Entry 7WPF (electron microscopy, 2.92 A resolution); this record covers chains A and C of the 12 polymer chains in the assembly.

[Chain A (and C)]
Protein: Spike glycoprotein
From: Severe acute respiratory syndrome coronavirus 2
Notes: chain C of this document is another copy of the same molecule, construct and numbering; everything in this record applies to it too
Reference sequence: P0DTC2 (SPIKE_SARS2); residue numbers follow UniProt; this construct covers 1-68, 71-142, 146-210, 215-1208
Amino-acid sequence (1205 residues; row label = number of the first residue in the row; note: 9 numbers in that range are skipped by the numbering (no residue carries them; nothing is unmodelled there); a row labelled like 210A-210F holds insertion residues (210A, then the next letters in order)):
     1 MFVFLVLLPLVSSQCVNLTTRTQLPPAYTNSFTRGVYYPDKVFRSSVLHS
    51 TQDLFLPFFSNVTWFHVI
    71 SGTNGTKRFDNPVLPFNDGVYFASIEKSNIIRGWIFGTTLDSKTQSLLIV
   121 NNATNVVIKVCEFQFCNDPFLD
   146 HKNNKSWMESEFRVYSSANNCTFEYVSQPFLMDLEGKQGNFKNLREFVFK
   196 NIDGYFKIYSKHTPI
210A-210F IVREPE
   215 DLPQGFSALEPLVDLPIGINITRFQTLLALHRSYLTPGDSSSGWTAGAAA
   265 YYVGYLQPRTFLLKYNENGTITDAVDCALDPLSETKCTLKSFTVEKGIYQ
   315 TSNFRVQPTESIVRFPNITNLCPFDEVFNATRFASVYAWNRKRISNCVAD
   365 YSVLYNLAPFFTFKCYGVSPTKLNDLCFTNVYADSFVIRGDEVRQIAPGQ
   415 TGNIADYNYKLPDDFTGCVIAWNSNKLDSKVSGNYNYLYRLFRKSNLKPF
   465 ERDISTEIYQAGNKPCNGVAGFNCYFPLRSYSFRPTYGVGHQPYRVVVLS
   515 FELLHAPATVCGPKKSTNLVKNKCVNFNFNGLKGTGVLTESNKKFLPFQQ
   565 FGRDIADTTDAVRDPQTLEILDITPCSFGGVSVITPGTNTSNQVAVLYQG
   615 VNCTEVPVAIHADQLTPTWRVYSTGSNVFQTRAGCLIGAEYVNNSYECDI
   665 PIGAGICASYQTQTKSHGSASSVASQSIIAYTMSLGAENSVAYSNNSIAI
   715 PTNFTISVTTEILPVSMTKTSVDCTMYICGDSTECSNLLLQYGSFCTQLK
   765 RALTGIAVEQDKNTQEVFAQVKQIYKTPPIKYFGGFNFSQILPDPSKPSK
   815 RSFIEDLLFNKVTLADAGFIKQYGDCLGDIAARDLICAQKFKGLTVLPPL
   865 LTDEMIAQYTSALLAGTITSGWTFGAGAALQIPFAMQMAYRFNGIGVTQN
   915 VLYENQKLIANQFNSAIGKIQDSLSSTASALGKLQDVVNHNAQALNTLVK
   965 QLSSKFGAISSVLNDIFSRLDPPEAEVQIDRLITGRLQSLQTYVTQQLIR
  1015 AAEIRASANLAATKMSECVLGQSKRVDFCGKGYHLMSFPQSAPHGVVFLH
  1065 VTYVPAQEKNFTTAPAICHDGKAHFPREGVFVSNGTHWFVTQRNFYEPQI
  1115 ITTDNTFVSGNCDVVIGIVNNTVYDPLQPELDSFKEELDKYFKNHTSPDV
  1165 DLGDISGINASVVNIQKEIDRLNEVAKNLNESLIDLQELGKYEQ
Not modelled in the structure: 1-26, 71-79, 146-156, 177-186, 210A-210F, 621-639, 677-689, 829-853, 1147-1208 (chain C: 1-26, 71-79, 146-156, 177-186, 210A-210F, 621-640, 677-689, 829-854, 1147-1208)
Differences from the reference sequence: variant Val67 (Ala in P0DTC2), Ile95 (Thr in P0DTC2), Asp142 (Gly in P0DTC2), Ile210A (Leu212 in P0DTC2), Asp339 (Gly in P0DTC2), Leu371 (Ser in P0DTC2), Pro373 (Ser in P0DTC2), Phe375 (Ser in P0DTC2), Asn417 (Lys in P0DTC2), Lys440 (Asn in P0DTC2), Ser446 (Gly in P0DTC2), Asn477 (Ser in P0DTC2), Lys478 (Thr in P0DTC2), Ala484 (Glu in P0DTC2), Ser496 (Gly in P0DTC2), Arg498 (Gln in P0DTC2), Tyr501 (Asn in P0DTC2), His505 (Tyr in P0DTC2), Lys547 (Thr in P0DTC2), Gly614 (Asp in P0DTC2), Tyr655 (His in P0DTC2), Lys679 (Asn in P0DTC2), His681 (Pro in P0DTC2), Lys764 (Asn in P0DTC2), Tyr796 (Asp in P0DTC2), Lys856 (Asn in P0DTC2), His954 (Gln in P0DTC2), Lys969 (Asn in P0DTC2), Phe981 (Leu in P0DTC2); insertion (210D-210F); engineered mutation Arg493 (Gln in P0DTC2), Gly682 (Arg in P0DTC2), Ser683 (Arg in P0DTC2), Ser685 (Arg in P0DTC2), Pro986 (Lys in P0DTC2), Pro987 (Val in P0DTC2)
Swiss-Prot annotation at these positions:
  - region: Asn280 to Cys301 (Putative superantigen), Arg403 to Asp405 (Integrin-binding motif), Asn448 to Phe456 (Immunodominant HLA epitope recognized by the CD8+), Ser816 to Tyr837 (Fusion peptide 1), Lys835 to Phe855 (Fusion peptide 2), Asp1163 to Glu1202 (Heptad repeat 2)
  - site: Arg815, Ser816 (Cleavage)
  - glycosylation: Asn17 (N-linked (GlcNAc...) (complex) asparagine), Asn61 (N-linked (GlcNAc...) (hybrid) asparagine), Asn74 (N-linked (GlcNAc...) (complex) asparagine), Asn122 (N-linked (GlcNAc...) (hybrid) asparagine), Asn149 (N-linked (GlcNAc...) (complex) asparagine), Asn165 (N-linked (GlcNAc...) (complex) asparagine), Asn234 (N-linked (GlcNAc...) (high mannose) asparagine), Asn282 (N-linked (GlcNAc...) (complex) asparagine), Thr323 (O-linked (GalNAc) threonine), Ser325 (O-linked (HexNAc...) serine), Asn331 (N-linked (GlcNAc...) (complex) asparagine), Asn343 (N-linked (GlcNAc...) (complex) asparagine), Asn603 (N-linked (GlcNAc...) (hybrid) asparagine), Asn616 (N-linked (GlcNAc...) (complex) asparagine), Asn657 (N-linked (GlcNAc...) (complex) asparagine), Thr676 (O-linked (GlcNAc...) threonine), Thr678 (O-linked (GlcNAc...) threonine), Asn709 (N-linked (GlcNAc...) (high mannose) asparagine), Asn717 (N-linked (GlcNAc...) (hybrid) asparagine), Asn801 (N-linked (GlcNAc...) (hybrid) asparagine) and 6 more in UniProt
Disulfide bonds: Cys131-Cys166, Cys291-Cys301, Cys336-Cys361, Cys379-Cys432, Cys391-Cys525, Cys480-Cys488, Cys538-Cys590, Cys617-Cys649, Cys662-Cys671, Cys738-Cys760, Cys743-Cys749, Cys1032-Cys1043, Cys1082-Cys1126
Covalently attached groups: N-acetylglucosamine (NAG) linked to Asn165, Asn234, Asn282, Asn331, Asn603, Asn616, Asn657, Asn709, Asn717, Asn801, Asn1074, Asn1098

[Chain A / chain C interface]
Residue-residue contacts - 131 pairs, chain A then chain C:
  Tyr38(A) - Phe562(C)  hydrophobic
  Lys41(A) - Gln563(C)
  Lys41(A) - Gln564(C)
  Val42(A) - Phe565(C)
  Val42(A) - Arg567(C)
  Phe43(A) - Lys557(C)
  Phe43(A) - Lys558(C)
  Phe43(A) - Phe559(C)  hydrophobic
  Phe43(A) - Gln563(C)
  Phe43(A) - Phe565(C)  hydrogen bond (backbone-backbone)
  Phe43(A) - Gly566(C)
  Phe43(A) - Arg567(C)  hydrogen bond (backbone-backbone)
  Glu224(A) - Phe562(C)
  Pro225(A) - Phe562(C)
  Asn282(A) - Lys558(C)
  Asn370(A) - Phe486(C)
  Phe377(A) - Tyr489(C)  hydrogen bond (backbone-side chain)
  Ser383(A) - Leu455(C)
  Ser383(A) - Phe456(C)
  Thr385(A) - Phe456(C)
  Lys386(A) - Tyr421(C)
  Ser735(A) - Gln314(C)
  Asp737(A) - Asn317(C)  hydrogen bond
  Asp745(A) - Gly548(C)
  Asp745(A) - Thr549(C)  hydrogen bond (side chain-backbone)
  Gln755(A) - Lys969(C)  hydrogen bond (backbone-backbone)
  Gln755(A) - Phe970(C)  hydrogen bond (backbone-backbone)
  Gln755(A) - Gly971(C)
  Tyr756(A) - Gln965(C)
  Gly757(A) - Ser968(C)
  Ser758(A) - Gln965(C)
  Phe759(A) - Gln965(C)
  Phe759(A) - Phe970(C)  hydrophobic
  Gln762(A) - Thr961(C)  hydrogen bond
  Lys764(A) - Gln314(C)  hydrogen bond (side chain-backbone)
  Lys764(A) - Thr315(C)
  Arg765(A) - Gln957(C)  hydrogen bond
  Gln784(A) - Asp1041(C)
  Lys786(A) - Leu699(C)
  Lys786(A) - Gly700(C)
  Gln787(A) - Ala701(C)
  Gln787(A) - Asn703(C)
  Ile788(A) - Leu699(C)
  Ile788(A) - Ala701(C)  hydrogen bond (backbone-backbone)
  Ile788(A) - Glu702(C)
  Ile788(A) - Asn703(C)  hydrogen bond (backbone-backbone)
  Tyr789(A) - Asn703(C)
  Lys790(A) - Asn703(C)  hydrogen bond (backbone-backbone)
  Pro792(A) - Tyr707(C)  hydrophobic
  Tyr796(A) - Tyr707(C)
  Phe797(A) - Tyr707(C)
  Lys854(A) - Phe592(C)
  Lys856(A) - Ile569(C)
  Pro862(A) - Ala647(C)  hydrophobic
  Pro863(A) - Ala668(C)  hydrogen bond (backbone-backbone)
  Leu864(A) - Pro665(C)  hydrophobic
  Leu864(A) - Ala668(C)
  Leu864(A) - Gly669(C)  hydrogen bond (backbone-backbone)
  Leu864(A) - Met697(C)  hydrophobic
  Thr866(A) - Ala668(C)
  Thr866(A) - Gly669(C)
  Met869(A) - Gly669(C)
  Met869(A) - Thr696(C)
  Met869(A) - Met697(C)  hydrophobic
  Met869(A) - Leu699(C)
  Gln872(A) - Leu699(C)
  Tyr873(A) - Leu699(C)
  Thr883(A) - Val705(C)
  Thr883(A) - Tyr707(C)
  Trp886(A) - Tyr1047(C)  hydrogen bond
  Ala890(A) - Gly1046(C)
  Ala890(A) - Tyr1047(C)  hydrophobic
  Ala890(A) - Val1068(C)
  Gly891(A) - Val1068(C)
  Ala892(A) - Glu1072(C)
  Leu894(A) - Ala713(C)
  Leu894(A) - Pro715(C)
  Leu894(A) - Glu1072(C)
  Gln895(A) - Ala706(C)
  Gln895(A) - Ser711(C)  hydrogen bond
  Gln895(A) - Ile712(C)
  Gln895(A) - Ala713(C)  hydrogen bond (backbone-backbone)
  Gln895(A) - Asn1074(C)  hydrogen bond
  Ile896(A) - Tyr707(C)
  Ile896(A) - Ile712(C)  hydrophobic
  Pro897(A) - Tyr707(C)  hydrophobic
  Pro897(A) - Ser708(C)
  Pro897(A) - Asn709(C)
  Pro897(A) - Ser711(C)
  Pro897(A) - Ile712(C)
  Phe898(A) - Tyr707(C)
  Met900(A) - Ile712(C)  hydrophobic
  Met900(A) - Thr1077(C)
  Met900(A) - Ala1078(C)
  Met900(A) - Pro1079(C)
  Tyr904(A) - Val1094(C)
  Tyr904(A) - Arg1107(C)
  Gln913(A) - Pro1090(C)
  Asn914(A) - Ser1123(C)  hydrogen bond
  Tyr917(A) - Pro1079(C)  hydrophobic
  Tyr917(A) - Phe1089(C)  hydrophobic
  Tyr917(A) - Val1128(C)
  Val963(A) - Ala570(C)
  Asn978(A) - Lys547(C)  hydrogen bond (side chain-backbone)
  Asp979(A) - His519(C)  salt bridge
  Phe981(A) - Lys386(C)  hydrogen bond (backbone-side chain)
  Ser982(A) - Lys386(C)
  Ser982(A) - Leu390(C)
  Arg983(A) - Gly381(C)  hydrogen bond (side chain-backbone)
  Arg983(A) - Val382(C)
  Arg983(A) - Ser383(C)  hydrogen bond (backbone-backbone)
  Arg983(A) - Lys386(C)
  Arg983(A) - Leu390(C)
  Arg983(A) - Leu517(C)
  Leu984(A) - Gly381(C)
  Leu984(A) - Lys386(C)  hydrogen bond (backbone-side chain)
  Asp985(A) - Ser383(C)
  Asp994(A) - Arg995(C)  salt bridge
  Gln1005(A) - Thr1006(C)
  Thr1009(A) - Thr1009(C)
  Leu1012(A) - Gln1010(C)
  Leu1012(A) - Ile1013(C)  hydrophobic
  Arg1019(A) - Glu1017(C)
  Thr1027(A) - Arg1039(C)
  Ser1030(A) - Val1040(C)
  Ser1030(A) - Asp1041(C)
  Glu1031(A) - Arg1039(C)  salt bridge
  Glu1031(A) - Val1040(C)
  Leu1034(A) - Val1040(C)  hydrophobic
  Arg1039(A) - Arg1039(C)
  Leu1145(A) - Asp1146(C)
Other interface residues (no listed pair), chain A (93 interface residues in all): Arg44, Pro230, Gly283, Val382, Pro384, Thr768, Gly857, Leu861, Leu865, Ile882, Gln920, Lys964, Leu966, Ser967, Glu988, Gln1002, Gly1035, Glu1111
Other interface residues (no listed pair), chain C (100 interface residues in all): Tyr396, Thr430, Tyr473, Leu560, Gln613, Gly667, Ile670, Cys671, Ser704, Ile714, Lys964, Gln1002, Phe1042, Tyr1067, Pro1069, Gly1093, Phe1121, Val1129, Ile1130

[Overview]
93 residues of chain A face 100 of chain C across their interface, with 25 hydrogen bonds and 3 salt bridges.
Polar contacts include Asp979(A)-His519(C), Asp994(A)-Arg995(C) and Glu1031(A)-Arg1039(C). Covalently linked
N-acetylglucosamine: at Asn165(A), Asn234(A), Asn282(A), Asn331(A), Asn603(A) and Asn616(A) and 6 more.
Chain A and chain C are both Spike glycoprotein (Severe acute respiratory syndrome coronavirus 2); the
structure, SARS-CoV-2 Omicron Variant S Trimer complexed with three JMB2002 Fab, was determined by electron
microscopy together with 7WPA, 7WPB, 7WPC, 7WPD, 7WPE and 7WRV from the same study.
